PDB entry 6FKI | electron microscopy, 4.30 A resolution (low resolution: residue-level contacts below are approximate; hydrogen-bond / salt-bridge calls are withheld) | chains B and C of the 26 polymer chains in the assembly

== Chain B ==
Protein: ATP synthase subunit beta, chloroplastic
Source organism: Spinacia oleracea
Notes: EC 3.6.3.14
UniProt: P00825 (ATPB_SPIOL); residue numbers follow UniProt; this construct covers 1-498
Amino-acid sequence (498 residues; numbered 1 to 498; the number before each row is that of its first residue):
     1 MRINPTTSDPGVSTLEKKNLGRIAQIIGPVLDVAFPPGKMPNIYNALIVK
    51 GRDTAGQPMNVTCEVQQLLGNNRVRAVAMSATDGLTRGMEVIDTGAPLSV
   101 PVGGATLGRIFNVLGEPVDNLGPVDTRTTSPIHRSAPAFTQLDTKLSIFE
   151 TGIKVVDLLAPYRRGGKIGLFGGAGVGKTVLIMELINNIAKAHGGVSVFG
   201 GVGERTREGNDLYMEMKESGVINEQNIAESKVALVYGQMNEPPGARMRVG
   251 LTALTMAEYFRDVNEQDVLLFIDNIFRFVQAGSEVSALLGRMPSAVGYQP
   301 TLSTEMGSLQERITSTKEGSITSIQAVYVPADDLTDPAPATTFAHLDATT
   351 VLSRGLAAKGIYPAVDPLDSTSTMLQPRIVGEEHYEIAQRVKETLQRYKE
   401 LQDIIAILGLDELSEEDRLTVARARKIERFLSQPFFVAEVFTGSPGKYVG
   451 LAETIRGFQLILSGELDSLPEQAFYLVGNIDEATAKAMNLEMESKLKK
Disordered / not traced: 1-16, 495-498
Bound ions: Mg2+: T179 (together with ADP)
Ligand contacts:
  - ADP (adenosine-5'-diphosphate): G173, A174, G175, V176, G177, K178, T179, V180, R205, E208, Y362, F435, A438, F441, T442
  - ATP (adenosine-5'-triphosphate): T373, L375, Q376, Y385

== Chain C ==
Protein: ATP synthase subunit alpha, chloroplastic
Source organism: Spinacia oleracea
Notes: EC 3.6.3.14
UniProt: P06450 (ATPA_SPIOL); numbering as in UniProt (aligned over 1-507)
Amino-acid sequence (507 residues; numbered 1 to 507; the number before each row is that of its first residue):
     1 MATIRADEISKIIRERIEGYNREVKVVNTGTVLQVGDGIARIHGLDEVMA
    51 GELVEFEEGTIGIALNLESNNVGVVLMGDGLMIQEGSSVKATGRIAQIPV
   101 SEAYLGRVINALAKPIDGRGEITASESRLIESPAPGIMSRRSVYEPLQTG
   151 LIAIDAMIPVGRGQRELIIGDRQTGKTAVATDTILNQQGQNVICVYVAIG
   201 QKASSVAQVVTNFQERGAMEYTIVVAETADSPATLQYLAPYTGAALAEYF
   251 MYRERHTLIIYDDLSKQAQAYRQMSLLLRRPPGREAYPGDVFYLHSRLLE
   301 RAAKLSSLLGEGSMTALPIVETQAGDVSAYIPTNVISITDGQIFLSADLF
   351 NAGIRPAINVGISVSRVGSAAQIKAMKKVAGKLKLELAQFAELEAFAQFA
   401 SDLDKATQNQLARGQRLRELLKQPQSAPLTVEEQVMTIYTGTNGYLDSLE
   451 LDQVRKYLVELRTYVKTNKPEFQEIISSTKTFTEEAEALLKEAIQEQMER
   501 FLLQEQA
Disordered / not traced: 1-3, 505-507
Bound ions: Mg2+: T177 (together with ATP)
Ligand contacts:
  - ADP (adenosine-5'-diphosphate): V364, S365, R366
  - ATP (adenosine-5'-triphosphate): D171, R172, Q173, T174, G175, K176, T177, A178, E321, F350, R355, P356, Q423, P424, Q425

== How chain B and chain C interact ==
Pairs across the interface - 81 pairs, chain B then chain C:
  G38(B) with Q84(C)
  M40(B) with Q84(C)
  N42(B) with L81(C); M82(C); Q84(C)
  I43(B) with V35(C); G80(C); L81(C)
  Y44(B) with L81(C)
  Q67(B) with V35(C); G36(C)
  L68(B) with Q34(C); V35(C); I83(C); E85(C)
  L69(B) with Q34(C)
  G70(B) with I9(C); L33(C); E85(C)
  N71(B) with E8(C); I9(C); S10(C)
  N72(B) with E85(C)
  F139(B) with I116(C); A203(C); V206(C); A207(C)
  T140(B) with I116(C); D117(C); G118(C)
  L142(B) with A203(C); S204(C)
  T144(B) with Q208(C); T211(C)
  L146(B) with Q208(C)
  K167(B) with K202(C)
  G290(B) with R279(C)
  R291(B) with D37(C); L277(C)
  M292(B) with L276(C); R279(C); R280(C); P282(C)
  S294(B) with L276(C); E285(C); A286(C)
  P300(B) with Q273(C); L276(C); L277(C)
  T301(B) with D37(C); Q273(C); L277(C)
  S303(B) with Q273(C)
  T304(B) with Q273(C)
  G307(B) with A229(C)
  E311(B) with K202(C); A203(C); A229(C); D230(C)
  F343(B) with R172(C)
  A344(B) with K266(C)
  H345(B) with K202(C); A229(C)
  L346(B) with K202(C)
  D347(B) with K202(C)
  T349(B) with R172(C)
  V351(B) with R172(C)
  L368(B) with N351(C)
  D369(B) with R172(C)
  T371(B) with R172(C); Q173(C)
  S372(B) with Q173(C)
  T373(B) with Q173(C)
  Y385(B) with R355(C)
  Q389(B) with R355(C)
  K392(B) with N351(C)
  E393(B) with N351(C); G353(C)
  Q396(B) with D348(C); N351(C); A352(C)
Other interface residues (no listed pair), chain B (56 interface residues in all): P37, Q66, A136, R163, P293, A295, S308, T314, L334, T335, A340, E400
Other interface residues (no listed pair), chain C (48 interface residues in all): V108, V210, A233, Q269, R272, Q323

== Overview ==
56 residues of chain B face 48 of chain C across their interface. ATP is bound between chain B and chain C.
Bound to chain B: ADP. Chain C binds ADP.
Chain B is ATP synthase subunit beta, chloroplastic and chain C is ATP synthase subunit alpha, chloroplastic,
both from Spinacia oleracea; the structure, Chloroplast F1Fo conformation 3, was determined by electron
microscopy, deposited together with 6FKF and 6FKH.
